6M48 - chain A; structure by X-ray diffraction, 2.50 A resolution.

Chain A:
Name: SpaC
Source organism: Lactobacillus rhamnosus GG
Reference sequence: A0A1Y0DVK9 (A0A1Y0DVK9_LACRH); residues 36-856 here = UniProt positions 36-856
Sequence (836 residues; numbered 29 to 864; the number before each row is that of its first residue):
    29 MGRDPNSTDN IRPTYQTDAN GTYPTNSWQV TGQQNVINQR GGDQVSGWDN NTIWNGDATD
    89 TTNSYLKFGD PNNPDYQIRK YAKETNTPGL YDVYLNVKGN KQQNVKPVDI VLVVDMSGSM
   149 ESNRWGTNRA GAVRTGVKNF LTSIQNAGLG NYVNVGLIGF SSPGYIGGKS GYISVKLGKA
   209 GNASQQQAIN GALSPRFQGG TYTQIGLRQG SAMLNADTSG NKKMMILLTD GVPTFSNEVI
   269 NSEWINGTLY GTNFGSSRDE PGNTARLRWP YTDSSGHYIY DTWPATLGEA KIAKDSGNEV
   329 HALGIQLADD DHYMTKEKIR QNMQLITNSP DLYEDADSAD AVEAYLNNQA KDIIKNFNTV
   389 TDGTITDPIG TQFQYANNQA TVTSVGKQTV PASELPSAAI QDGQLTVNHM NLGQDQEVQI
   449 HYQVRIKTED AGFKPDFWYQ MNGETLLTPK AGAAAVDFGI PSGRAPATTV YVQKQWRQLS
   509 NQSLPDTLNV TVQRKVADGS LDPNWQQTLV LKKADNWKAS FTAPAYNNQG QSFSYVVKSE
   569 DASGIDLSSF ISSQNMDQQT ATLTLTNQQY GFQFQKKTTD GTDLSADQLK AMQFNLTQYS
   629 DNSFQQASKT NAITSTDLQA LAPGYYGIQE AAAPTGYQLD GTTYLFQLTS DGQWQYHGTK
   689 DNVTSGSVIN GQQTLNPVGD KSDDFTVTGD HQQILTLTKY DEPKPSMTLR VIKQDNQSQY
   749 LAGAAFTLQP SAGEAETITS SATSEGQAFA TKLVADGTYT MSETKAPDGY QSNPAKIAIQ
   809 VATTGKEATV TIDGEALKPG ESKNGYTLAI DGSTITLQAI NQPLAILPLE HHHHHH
Unresolved in the structure: 29-37, 151-152, 853-864
Glycans and other covalent adducts: covalent link Lys-108/Asn-470, Lys-502/Asn-595, Lys-741/Asn-849
Bound ions: Mg2+: Ser-145, Ser-147, Thr-229

In short:
Ser-145, Ser-147 and Thr-229 coordinate Mg2+.
Chain A is SpaC (Lactobacillus rhamnosus GG); the structure, Crystal structure of pilus adhesin, SpaC from
Lactobacillus rhamnosus GG - P21212 form, was determined by X-ray diffraction together with 6M3Y, 6M7C and
7BVX from the same study.
